Entry 6E9T (electron microscopy, 5.40 A resolution (low resolution: residue-level contacts below are approximate; hydrogen-bond / salt-bridge calls are withheld)); this record covers chains B and D of the 24 polymer chains in the assembly.

Chain B (and D):
Protein: DHF58 filament
Organism: synthetic construct
Notes: chain D of this document is another copy of the same molecule, construct and numbering; everything in this record applies to it too
Chain sequence (227 residues; row label = number of the first residue in the row):
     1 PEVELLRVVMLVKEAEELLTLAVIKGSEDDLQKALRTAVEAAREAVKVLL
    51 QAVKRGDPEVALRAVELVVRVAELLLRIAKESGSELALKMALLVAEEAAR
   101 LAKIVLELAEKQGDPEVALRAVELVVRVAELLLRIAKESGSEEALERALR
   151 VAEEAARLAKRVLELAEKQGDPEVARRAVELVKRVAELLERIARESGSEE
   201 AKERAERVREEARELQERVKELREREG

Interface between chain B and chain D:
Contacting residue pairs - 8 pairs, chain B then chain D:
  Thr20(B) with Val53(D); Lys54(D)
  Leu21(B) with Lys54(D)
  Ile24(B) with Val46(D); Leu50(D); Val53(D)
  Lys25(B) with Leu50(D)
  Arg77(B) with Lys111(D)
Also at the interface, not in a pair above, chain B (6 interface residues in all): Val23
Also at the interface, not in a pair above, chain D (8 interface residues in all): Leu49, Gln51, Ile104

Overview:
6 residues of chain B and 8 residues of chain D are in contact.
Both chains are DHF58 filament (synthetic construct). Entry 6E9T (DHF58 filament) was determined by electron
microscopy, deposited together with 6E9R, 6E9V, 6E9X, 6E9Y and 6E9Z.
